Entry 7V2N (electron microscopy, 3.60 A resolution); this record covers chains A and D of the 22 polymer chains in the assembly.

# Chain A
Molecule: 16s ribosomal RNA
Source organism: Thermus thermophilus HB8
Sequence (1522 nucleotides; numbered 1 to 1522; the number before each row is that of its first residue):
     1 UUUGUUGGAGAGUUUGAUCCUGGCUCAGGGUGAACGCUGGCGGCGUGCCU
    51 AAGACAUGCAAGUCGUGCGGGCCGCGGGGUUUUACUCCGUGGUCAGCGGC
   101 GGACGGGUGAGUAACGCGUGGGUGACCUACCCGGAAGAGGGGGACAACCC
   151 GGGGAAACUCGGGCUAAUCCCCCAUGUGGACCCGCCCCUUGGGGUGUGUC
   201 CAAAGGGCUUUGCCCGCUUCCGGAUGGGCCCGCGUCCCAUCAGCUAGUUG
   251 GUGGGGUAAUGGCCCACCAAGGCGACGACGGGUAGCCGGUCUGAGAGGAU
   301 GGCCGGCCACAGGGGCACUGAGACACGGGCCCCACUCCUACGGGAGGCAG
   351 CAGUUAGGAAUCUUCCGCAAUGGGCGCAAGCCUGACGGAGCGACGCCGCU
   401 UGGAGGAAGAAGCCCUUCGGGGUGUAAACUCCUGAACCCGGGACGAAACC
   451 CCCGACGAGGGGACUGACGGUACCGGGGUAAUAGCGCCGGCCAACUCCGU
   501 GCCAGCAGCCGCGGUAAUACGGAGGGCGCGAGCGUUACCCGGAUUCACUG
   551 GGCGUAAAGGGCGUGUAGGCGGCCUGGGGCGUCCCAUGUGAAAGACCACG
   601 GCUCAACCGUGGGGGAGCGUGGGAUACGCUCAGGCUAGACGGUGGGAGAG
   651 GGUGGUGGAAUUCCCGGAGUAGCGGUGAAAUGCGCAGAUACCGGGAGGAA
   701 CGCCGAUGGCGAAGGCAGCCACCUGGUCCACCCGUGACGCUGAGGCGCGA
   751 AAGCGUGGGGAGCAAACCGGAUUAGAUACCCGGGUAGUCCACGCCCUAAA
   801 CGAUGCGCGCUAGGUCUCUGGGUCUCCUGGGGGCCGAAGCUAACGCGUUA
   851 AGCGCGCCGCCUGGGGAGUACGGCCGCAAGGCUGAAACUCAAAGGAAUUG
   901 ACGGGGGCCCGCACAAGCGGUGGAGCAUGUGGUUUAAUUCGAAGCAACGC
   951 GAAGAACCUUACCAGGCCUUGACAUGCUAGGGAACCCGGGUGAAAGCCUG
  1001 GGGUGCCCCGCGAGGGGAGCCCUAGCACAGGUGCUGCAUGGCCGUCGUCA
  1051 GCUCGUGCCGUGAGGUGUUGGGUUAAGUCCCGCAACGAGCGCAACCCCCG
  1101 CCGUUAGUUGCCAGCGGUUCGGCCGGGCACUCUAACGGGACUGCCCGCGA
  1151 AAGCGGGAGGAAGGAGGGGACGACGUCUGGUCAGCAUGGCCCUUACGGCC
  1201 UGGGCGACACACGUGCUACAAUGCCCACUACAAAGCGAUGCCACCCGGCA
  1251 ACGGGGAGCUAAUCGCAAAAAGGUGGGCCCAGUUCGGAUUGGGGUCUGCA
  1301 ACCCGACCCCAUGAAGCCGGAAUCGCUAGUAAUCGCGGAUCAGCCAUGCC
  1351 GCGGUGAAUACGUUCCCGGGCCUUGUACACACCGCCCGUCACGCCAUGGG
  1401 AGCGGGCUCUACCCGAAGUCGCCGGGAGCCUACGGGCAGGCGCCGAGGGU
  1451 AGGGCCCGUGACUGGGGCGAAGUCGUAACAAGGUAGCUGUACCGGAAGGU
  1501 GCGGCUGGAUCACCUCCUUUCU
Not modelled in the structure: 1-5, 773-778, 1380-1484, 1511-1522
From the paper describing this entry:
  - mutagenesis - A901G: decreased catalytic activity

# Chain D
Molecule: 30S ribosomal protein S4
Source organism: Thermus thermophilus HB8
Reference sequence: P80373 (RS4_THET8); residue numbers follow UniProt; this construct covers 1-209
Amino-acid sequence (209 residues; numbered 1 to 209; the number before each row is that of its first residue):
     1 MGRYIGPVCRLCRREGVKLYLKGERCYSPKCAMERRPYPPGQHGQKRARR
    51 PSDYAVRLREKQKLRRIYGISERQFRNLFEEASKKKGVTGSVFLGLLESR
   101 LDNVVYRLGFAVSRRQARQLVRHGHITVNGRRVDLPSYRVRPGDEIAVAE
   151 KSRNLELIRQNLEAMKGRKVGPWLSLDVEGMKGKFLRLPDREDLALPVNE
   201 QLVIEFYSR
Not modelled in the structure: 1
Metal / ion sites: Zn2+: Cys9, Cys12, Cys26, Cys31

# Chain A / chain D interface
Residue-residue contacts (114):
  A9(A) - Glu205(D)  hydrogen bond to the base
  A9(A) - Ser208(D)  hydrogen bond to the base
  A9(A) - Arg209(D)  base contact
  A27(A) - Arg209(D)  hydrogen bond to the base
  G29(A) - Arg76(D)  salt bridge to the phosphate
  C396(A) - Arg73(D)  salt bridge to the phosphate
  C397(A) - Arg73(D)  salt bridge to the phosphate
  C397(A) - Asn77(D)  hydrogen bond to the phosphate
  G398(A) - Gln74(D)  hydrogen bond to the phosphate
  G398(A) - Leu135(D)  sugar contact
  G398(A) - Ser137(D)  hydrogen bond to the phosphate
  C399(A) - Gln74(D)  phosphate contact
  C399(A) - Arg122(D)  hydrogen bond to the sugar
  C399(A) - Pro136(D)  phosphate contact
  C399(A) - Ser137(D)  hydrogen bond to the phosphate
  U400(A) - Gly2(D)  base contact
  U400(A) - Arg118(D)  salt bridge to the phosphate
  U400(A) - Arg122(D)  phosphate contact
  U401(A) - Gly2(D)  base contact
  G402(A) - Arg3(D)  hydrogen bond to the phosphate
  G402(A) - Ile5(D)  phosphate contact
  G402(A) - Gln119(D)  hydrogen bond to the sugar
  G403(A) - Arg3(D)  salt bridge to the phosphate
  G403(A) - Ser113(D)  phosphate contact
  G403(A) - Arg115(D)  salt bridge to the phosphate
  G403(A) - Gln116(D)  hydrogen bond to the sugar
  G403(A) - Gln119(D)  sugar contact
  A404(A) - Leu21(D)  phosphate contact
  A404(A) - Lys22(D)  phosphate contact
  A404(A) - Val112(D)  sugar contact
  A404(A) - Ser113(D)  hydrogen bond to the phosphate
  A404(A) - Gln116(D)  sugar contact
  G405(A) - Lys22(D)  phosphate contact
  G405(A) - Glu24(D)  hydrogen bond to the phosphate
  G405(A) - Arg25(D)  hydrogen bond to the phosphate
  G406(A) - Arg25(D)  salt bridge to the phosphate
  A407(A) - Arg25(D)  salt bridge to the phosphate
  A407(A) - Lys30(D)  salt bridge to the phosphate
  A408(A) - Arg35(D)  salt bridge to the phosphate
  G409(A) - Arg35(D)  base contact
  G409(A) - Arg36(D)  base contact
  C415(A) - Gln42(D)  sugar contact
  G421(A) - Tyr38(D)  phosphate contact
  G421(A) - Gln45(D)  hydrogen bond to the sugar
  G422(A) - Arg36(D)  salt bridge to the phosphate
  G422(A) - Tyr38(D)  hydrogen bond to the phosphate
  G422(A) - Gly41(D)  sugar contact
  U423(A) - Arg13(D)  salt bridge to the phosphate
  U423(A) - Arg36(D)  salt bridge to the phosphate
  U423(A) - Pro40(D)  phosphate contact
  G424(A) - Pro7(D)  phosphate contact
  G424(A) - Arg36(D)  hydrogen bond to the sugar
  U425(A) - Arg13(D)  salt bridge to the phosphate
  U425(A) - Lys22(D)  hydrogen bond to the phosphate
  U425(A) - Arg25(D)  hydrogen bond to the base
  U425(A) - Arg36(D)  salt bridge to the phosphate
  A426(A) - Gly6(D)  phosphate contact
  A426(A) - Pro7(D)  phosphate contact
  A426(A) - Val8(D)  hydrogen bond to the phosphate
  A426(A) - Cys9(D)  phosphate contact
  A426(A) - Lys22(D)  salt bridge to the phosphate
  C432(A) - Glu156(D)  sugar contact
  C432(A) - Leu157(D)  sugar contact
  U433(A) - Gln119(D)  hydrogen bond to the base
  U433(A) - His123(D)  hydrogen bond to the sugar
  U433(A) - His125(D)  phosphate contact
  U433(A) - Leu155(D)  phosphate contact
  G434(A) - His123(D)  sugar contact
  C474(A) - Arg132(D)  salt bridge to the phosphate
  G475(A) - Arg132(D)  salt bridge to the phosphate
  G476(A) - Lys151(D)  salt bridge to the phosphate
  G477(A) - Lys151(D)  salt bridge to the phosphate
  C492(A) - Tyr54(D)  sugar contact
  C492(A) - Arg209(D)  salt bridge to the phosphate
  A493(A) - Ser52(D)  phosphate contact
  A493(A) - Tyr54(D)  sugar contact
  A493(A) - Ala55(D)  sugar contact
  A493(A) - Leu58(D)  sugar contact
  C495(A) - His43(D)  hydrogen bond to the phosphate
  U496(A) - Gln42(D)  sugar contact
  U496(A) - His43(D)  salt bridge to the phosphate
  U496(A) - Lys46(D)  salt bridge to the phosphate
  G524(A) - Gln42(D)  hydrogen bond to the base
  G525(A) - Gly41(D)  sugar contact
  G525(A) - Gln42(D)  hydrogen bond to the sugar
  G526(A) - Arg10(D)  salt bridge to the phosphate
  G526(A) - Arg14(D)  hydrogen bond to the phosphate
  G526(A) - Pro40(D)  phosphate contact
  G526(A) - Gly41(D)  sugar contact
  C527(A) - Arg10(D)  salt bridge to the phosphate
  C527(A) - Arg14(D)  salt bridge to the phosphate
  G528(A) - Arg59(D)  salt bridge to the phosphate
  G528(A) - Gln62(D)  phosphate contact
  G528(A) - Arg66(D)  salt bridge to the phosphate
  C529(A) - Lys61(D)  salt bridge to the phosphate
  C529(A) - Gln62(D)  phosphate contact
  C529(A) - Arg65(D)  salt bridge to the phosphate
  C529(A) - Glu72(D)  phosphate contact
  G530(A) - Tyr4(D)  base contact
  G530(A) - Ser71(D)  hydrogen bond to the phosphate
  G530(A) - Glu72(D)  hydrogen bond to the phosphate
  G530(A) - Arg73(D)  hydrogen bond to the phosphate
  A531(A) - Gly2(D)  hydrogen bond to the phosphate
  C596(A) - Lys84(D)  salt bridge to the phosphate
  C597(A) - Lys84(D)  phosphate contact
  G600(A) - Arg141(D)  salt bridge to the phosphate
  U603(A) - Arg131(D)  sugar contact
  U603(A) - Arg132(D)  base contact
  U603(A) - Val133(D)  base contact
  U603(A) - Asp134(D)  hydrogen bond to the base
  U603(A) - Leu135(D)  base contact
  C604(A) - Leu135(D)  base contact
  C604(A) - Ser137(D)  base contact
  C604(A) - Tyr138(D)  sugar contact
Also at the interface, not in a pair above, chain A (50 interface residues in all): G28, A480
Also at the interface, not in a pair above, chain D (70 interface residues in all): Gly23, Ala32, Arg139, Phe206

# In short
50 residues of chain A and 70 residues of chain D are in contact, with 31 hydrogen bonds and 32 salt bridges.
Polar pairs include A9(A)-Glu205(D), A9(A)-Ser208(D) and A27(A)-Arg209(D). Cys9(D), Cys12(D), Cys26(D) and
Cys31(D) coordinate Zn2+. From the paper: A901G of chain A reduces catalytic activity.
Chain A is 16s ribosomal RNA and chain D is 30S ribosomal protein S4, both from Thermus thermophilus HB8; the
structure, T.thermophilus 30S ribosome with KsgA, class K2, was determined by electron microscopy together
with 7V2L, 7V2M, 7V2O, 7V2P and 7V2Q from the same study.
